PDB entry 5BW9 | X-ray diffraction, 7.00 A resolution (low resolution: residue-level contacts below are approximate; hydrogen-bond / salt-bridge calls are withheld) | chains C and F of the 14 polymer chains in the assembly

[Chain C]
Molecule: V-type proton ATPase catalytic subunit A
Organism: Saccharomyces cerevisiae
Notes: EC 3.6.3.14, 3.1.-.-
Reference sequence: P17255 (VATA_YEAST); the construct lacks a stretch of the UniProt sequence, so the offset changes along the chain: 1-283 = UniProt 1-283; 284-617 = UniProt 738-1071
Chain sequence (617 residues; row label = number of the first residue in the row):
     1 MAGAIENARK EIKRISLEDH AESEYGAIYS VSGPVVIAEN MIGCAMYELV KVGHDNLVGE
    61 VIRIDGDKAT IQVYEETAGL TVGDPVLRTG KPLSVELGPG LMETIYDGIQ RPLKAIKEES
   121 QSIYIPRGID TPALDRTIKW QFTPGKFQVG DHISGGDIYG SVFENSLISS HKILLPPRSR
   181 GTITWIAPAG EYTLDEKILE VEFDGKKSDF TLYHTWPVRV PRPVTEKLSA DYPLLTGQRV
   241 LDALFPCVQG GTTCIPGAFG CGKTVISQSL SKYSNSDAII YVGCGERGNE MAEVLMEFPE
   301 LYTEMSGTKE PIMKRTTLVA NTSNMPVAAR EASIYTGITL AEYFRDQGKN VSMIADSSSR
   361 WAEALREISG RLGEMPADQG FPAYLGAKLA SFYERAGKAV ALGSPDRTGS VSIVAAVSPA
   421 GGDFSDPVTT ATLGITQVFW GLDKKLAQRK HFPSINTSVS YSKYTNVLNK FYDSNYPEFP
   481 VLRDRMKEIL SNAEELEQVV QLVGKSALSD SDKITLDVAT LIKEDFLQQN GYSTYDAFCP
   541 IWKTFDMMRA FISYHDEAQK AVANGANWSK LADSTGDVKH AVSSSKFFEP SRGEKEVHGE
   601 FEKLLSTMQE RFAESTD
Not modelled in the structure: 1-20, 610-617
UniProt features mapped onto this chain:
  - binding site (ATP): Gly257 to Thr264
  - modified residue: Ala2 (N-acetylalanine), Thr131 (Phosphothreonine), Ser404 (Phosphoserine), Ser474 (Phosphoserine)

[Chain F]
Molecule: V-type proton ATPase subunit B
Organism: Saccharomyces cerevisiae
Reference sequence: P16140 (VATB_YEAST); numbering as in UniProt (aligned over 1-517)
Chain sequence (517 residues; each row starts with the number of its first residue):
     1 MVLSDKELFA INKKAVEQGF NVKPRLNYNT VSGVNGPLVI LEKVKFPRYN EIVNLTLPDG
    61 TVRQGQVLEI RGDRAIVQVF EGTSGIDVKK TTVEFTGESL RIPVSEDMLG RIFDGSGRPI
   121 DNGPKVFAED YLDINGSPIN PYARIYPEEM ISTGVSAIDT MNSIARGQKI PIFSASGLPH
   181 NEIAAQICRQ AGLVRPTKDV HDGHEENFSI VFAAMGVNLE TARFFKQDFE ENGSLERTSL
   241 FLNLANDPTI ERIITPRLAL TTAEYLAYQT ERHVLTILTD MSSYADALRE VSAAREEVPG
   301 RRGYPGYMYT DLSTIYERAG RVEGRNGSIT QIPILTMPND DITHPIPDLT GYITEGQIFV
   361 DRQLHNKGIY PPINVLPSLS RLMKSAIGEG MTRKDHGDVS NQLYAKYAIG KDAAAMKAVV
   421 GEEALSIEDK LSLEFLEKFE KTFITQGAYE DRTVFESLDQ AWSLLRIYPK EMLNRISPKI
   481 LDEFYDRARD DADEDEEDPD TRSSGKKKDA SQEESLI
Not modelled in the structure: 1-26, 193-203, 487-517
UniProt features mapped onto this chain:
  - binding site (ATP): Arg381
  - modified residue (Phosphoserine): Ser4, Ser137, Ser503, Ser504, Ser511, Ser515
  - cross-link (Glycyl lysine isopeptide (Lys-Gly)): Lys14 (interchain with G-Cter in ubiquitin), Lys508 (interchain with G-Cter in ubiquitin)

[Interface between chain C and chain F]
Contacting residue pairs (26):
  Tyr29(C) - Arg71(F)
  Tyr29(C) - Gly72(F)
  Ser30(C) - Ile70(F)
  Ser30(C) - Arg71(F)
  Val31(C) - Glu69(F)
  Val31(C) - Ile70(F)
  Leu80(C) - Tyr49(F)
  Thr81(C) - Pro47(F)
  Thr81(C) - Arg48(F)
  Val82(C) - Pro47(F)
  Ile123(C) - Asn140(F)
  Ile123(C) - Ala143(F)
  Tyr124(C) - Pro138(F)
  Ile125(C) - Pro138(F)
  Ile125(C) - Asn140(F)
  Asn289(C) - Tyr146(F)
  Ala320(C) - Pro141(F)
  Ser323(C) - Ser313(F)
  Asn324(C) - Glu317(F)
  Glu367(C) - Gly306(F)
  Gly370(C) - Val298(F)
  Gln448(C) - Ala408(F)
  Arg449(C) - Ala405(F)
  Lys450(C) - Asn401(F)
  Lys450(C) - Tyr404(F)
  Lys450(C) - Ala405(F)
Interface residues without a listed pair, chain C (24 interface residues in all): Ser32, Leu113, Lys114, Gly288, Ala292, Glu293
Interface residues without a listed pair, chain F (26 interface residues in all): Ser137, Ile139, Tyr142, Arg144, Tyr307, Val322

[Overview]
The interface between chain C and chain F involves 24 residues on one side and 26 on the other. UniProt lists
8 ATP-binding residues on chain C; ATP-binding residue Arg381(F) on chain F.
Here chain C is V-type proton ATPase catalytic subunit A and chain F is V-type proton ATPase subunit B, both
from Saccharomyces cerevisiae. Entry 5BW9 (Crystal Structure of Yeast V1-ATPase in the Autoinhibited Form) was
determined by X-ray diffraction (same publication as 5D80).
